1K3W - chains B and A of the 3 polymer chains in the assembly; structure by X-ray diffraction, 1.42 A resolution.

# Chain B
Molecule: 13-nt DNA strand
Sequence (13 nucleotides; row label = number of the first residue in the row):
   401 GGCTTCATCC TGG
Unresolved in the structure: 401-404, 413

# Chain A
Molecule: Endonuclease VIII
From: Escherichia coli
Notes: EC 3.2.2.-
UniProtKB: P50465 (END8_ECOLI); residue numbers follow UniProt; this construct covers 1-262
Sequence (262 residues; numbered 1 to 262; the number before each row is that of its first residue):
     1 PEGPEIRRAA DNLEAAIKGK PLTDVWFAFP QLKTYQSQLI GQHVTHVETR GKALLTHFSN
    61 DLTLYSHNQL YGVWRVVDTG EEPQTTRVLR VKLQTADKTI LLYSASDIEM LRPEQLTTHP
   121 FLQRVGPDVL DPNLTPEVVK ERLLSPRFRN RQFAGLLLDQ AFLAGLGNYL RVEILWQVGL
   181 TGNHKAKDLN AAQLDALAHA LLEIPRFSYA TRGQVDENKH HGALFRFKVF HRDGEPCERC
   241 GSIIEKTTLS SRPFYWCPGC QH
Unresolved in the structure: 215-222
Bound ions: Zn2+: Cys237, Cys240, Cys257, Cys260

# Interface between chain B and chain A
Residue-residue contacts (12; chain B residue first):
  DC406(B) with Gln69(A), base contact
  DA407(B) with Gln69(A), hydrogen bond to the base; Tyr71(A), sugar contact; Ser106(A), phosphate contact
  DT408(B) with Tyr71(A), base contact; Arg90(A), salt bridge to the phosphate; Ser104(A), sugar contact; Ser106(A), phosphate contact
  DC409(B) with Arg87(A), phosphate contact; Val88(A), hydrogen bond to the phosphate; Ser104(A), hydrogen bond to the phosphate
  DC410(B) with Thr86(A), phosphate contact

# Overview
The interface between chain B and chain A involves 5 residues on one side and 8 on the other; the contacts
include 3 hydrogen bonds and 1 salt bridge. Polar contacts include DA407(B)-Gln69(A), DC409(B)-Val88(A) and
DC409(B)-Ser104(A). Cys237(A), Cys240(A), Cys257(A) and Cys260(A) form the Zn2+ site.
Here chain B is a 13-nt DNA strand and chain A is Endonuclease VIII (Escherichia coli). Entry 1K3W (Crystal
structure of a trapped reaction intermediate of the DNA Repair Enzyme Endonuclease VIII with DNA) was
determined by X-ray diffraction, deposited together with 1K3X.
